Entry 2GAW (X-ray diffraction, 2.20 A resolution); this record covers chains A and D of the 4 polymer chains in the assembly.

Chain A:
Molecule: Glycosylasparaginase
From: Elizabethkingia meningoseptica
Notes: EC 3.5.1.26
UniProtKB: Q47898 (ASPG_FLAME); residues 1-151 here correspond to UniProt positions 46-196 (UniProt number = residue number + 45)
Chain sequence (151 residues; numbered 1 to 151; the number before each row is that of its first residue):
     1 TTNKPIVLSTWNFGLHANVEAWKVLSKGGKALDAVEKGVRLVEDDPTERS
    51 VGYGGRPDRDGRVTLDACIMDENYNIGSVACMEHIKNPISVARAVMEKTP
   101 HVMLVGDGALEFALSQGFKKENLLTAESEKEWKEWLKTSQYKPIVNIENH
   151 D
Unresolved in the structure: 1-2, 139-151

Chain D:
Molecule: Glycosylasparaginase
From: Elizabethkingia meningoseptica
Notes: EC 3.5.1.26
UniProtKB: Q47898 (ASPG_FLAME); residues 152-295 here correspond to UniProt positions 197-340 (UniProt number = residue number + 45)
Chain sequence (144 residues; row label = number of the first residue in the row):
   152 TIGMIALDAQGNLSGACTTSGMAYKMHGRVGDSPIIGAGLFVDNEIGAAT
   202 ATGHGEEVIRTVGTHLVVELMNQGRTPQQACKEAVERIVKIVNRRGKNLK
   252 DIQVGFIALNKKGEYGAYCIQDGFNFAVHDQKGNRLETPGFALK
Unresolved in the structure: 291-295
UniProt features mapped onto this chain:
  - active site: T152 (Nucleophile)
  - binding site (substrate): R180 to D183, T203 to G206

Chain A / chain D interface:
Pairs across the interface - 32 pairs, chain A then chain D:
  N73(A) - R245(D)  hydrogen bond (side chain-backbone)
  N73(A) - R246(D)
  Y74(A) - R211(D)  hydrogen bond (backbone-side chain)
  Y74(A) - I242(D)
  Y74(A) - R245(D)
  N75(A) - R211(D)
  N75(A) - R246(D)  hydrogen bond
  I76(A) - I210(D)  hydrophobic
  I76(A) - R211(D)
  T99(A) - M177(D)
  P100(A) - E207(D)
  H101(A) - M173(D)
  H101(A) - M177(D)
  H101(A) - R180(D)
  H101(A) - E207(D)  salt bridge
  V102(A) - E207(D)
  V102(A) - I210(D)  hydrophobic
  V102(A) - R211(D)
  M103(A) - G179(D)
  M103(A) - R180(D)
  M103(A) - V181(D)  hydrogen bond (backbone-backbone)
  M103(A) - I186(D)  hydrophobic
  L104(A) - M177(D)  hydrophobic
  L104(A) - H178(D)
  L104(A) - G179(D)
  L104(A) - R180(D)
  V105(A) - G179(D)  hydrogen bond (backbone-backbone)
  V105(A) - V181(D)  hydrophobic
  D107(A) - H178(D)
  G108(A) - H178(D)
  E111(A) - H178(D)  salt bridge
  F112(A) - M177(D)  hydrophobic
Interface residues without a listed pair, chain A (16 interface residues in all): M70
Interface residues without a listed pair, chain D (14 interface residues in all): K176

Summary:
16 residues of chain A and 14 residues of chain D are in contact; the contacts include 5 hydrogen bonds and 2
salt bridges. Among the polar pairs are H101(A)-E207(D), E111(A)-H178(D) and N73(A)-R245(D). From UniProt:
active-site residue T152(D) and 8 substrate-binding residues on chain D.
Here chain A is Glycosylasparaginase and chain D is Glycosylasparaginase, both from Elizabethkingia
meningoseptica. Entry 2GAW (Wild type glycosylasparaginase from flavobacterium meningosepticum) was determined
by X-ray diffraction (same publication as 2GAC).
